PDB entry 8HCA | electron microscopy, 4.35 A resolution (low resolution: residue-level contacts below are approximate; hydrogen-bond / salt-bridge calls are withheld) | chains F and G of the 9 polymer chains in the assembly

Chain F:
Molecule: Heavy chain of YB13-292 Fab
From: Homo sapiens
Notes: antibody fragment or engineered binder
Chain sequence (238 residues; row label = number of the first residue in the row):
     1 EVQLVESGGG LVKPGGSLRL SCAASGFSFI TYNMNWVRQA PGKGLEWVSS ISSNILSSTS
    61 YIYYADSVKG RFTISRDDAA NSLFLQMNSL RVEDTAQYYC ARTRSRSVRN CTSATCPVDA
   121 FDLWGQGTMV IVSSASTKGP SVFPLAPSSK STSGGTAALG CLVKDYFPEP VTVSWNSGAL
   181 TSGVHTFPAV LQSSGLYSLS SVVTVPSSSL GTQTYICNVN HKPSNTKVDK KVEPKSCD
Disordered / not traced: 1-2, 235-238
Disulfides: Cys22-Cys100, Cys111-Cys116, Cys161-Cys217

Chain G:
Molecule: Light chain of YB13-292 Fab
From: Homo sapiens
Notes: antibody fragment or engineered binder
Chain sequence (219 residues; row label = number of the first residue in the row):
     1 DIVLTQSPLS LPVTPGEPAS ISCRSSQSLL RSNGYNYLDW YLQKPGQSPH LLIYLGSNRA
    61 SGVPDRFSGS GSGTDFTLKI SRVEAEDVGV YYCMQALQTP YTFGQGTNLE IKRTVAAPSV
   121 FIFPPSDEQL KSGTASVVCL LNNFYPREAK VQWKVDNALQ SGNSQESVTE QDSKDSTYSL
   181 SSTLTLSKAD YEKHKVYACE VTHQGLSSPV TKSFNRGEC
Disulfides: Cys23-Cys93, Cys139-Cys199

Chain F / chain G interface:
Residue-residue contacts (68):
  Asn35(F) - Tyr101(G)
  Val37(F) - Tyr101(G)
  Gln39(F) - Gln43(G)
  Lys43(F) - Gln105(G)
  Lys43(F) - Gly106(G)
  Lys43(F) - Thr107(G)
  Gly44(F) - Gly104(G)
  Leu45(F) - Gln43(G)
  Leu45(F) - Phe103(G)
  Glu46(F) - Phe103(G)
  Trp47(F) - Thr99(G)
  Trp47(F) - Pro100(G)
  Trp47(F) - Tyr101(G)
  Trp47(F) - Phe103(G)
  Tyr63(F) - Thr99(G)
  Tyr99(F) - Pro49(G)
  Arg104(F) - Tyr54(G)
  Thr115(F) - Leu97(G)
  Cys116(F) - Leu97(G)
  Pro117(F) - Ala96(G)
  Val118(F) - Leu55(G)
  Val118(F) - Ala96(G)
  Asp119(F) - Asp39(G)
  Asp119(F) - Leu55(G)
  Ala120(F) - Tyr41(G)
  Ala120(F) - Leu51(G)
  Phe121(F) - Tyr41(G)
  Phe121(F) - Leu51(G)
  Phe121(F) - Tyr101(G)
  Asp122(F) - Leu51(G)
  Trp124(F) - Tyr41(G)
  Trp124(F) - Ser48(G)
  Trp124(F) - Pro49(G)
  Gln126(F) - Gln47(G)
  Phe143(F) - Ser126(G)
  Phe143(F) - Gln129(G)
  Phe143(F) - Ser132(G)
  Pro144(F) - Glu128(G)
  Leu145(F) - Phe123(G)
  Leu145(F) - Pro124(G)
  Ala146(F) - Phe123(G)
  Lys150(F) - Val120(G)
  Lys150(F) - Phe121(G)
  Lys150(F) - Ile122(G)
  Lys150(F) - Lys212(G)
  Ser151(F) - Phe121(G)
  Thr152(F) - Ser119(G)
  Ala158(F) - Phe121(G)
  Ala158(F) - Phe123(G)
  Leu162(F) - Gln129(G)
  Lys164(F) - Gln129(G)
  Lys164(F) - Ser136(G)
  Phe187(F) - Leu140(G)
  Phe187(F) - Asn142(G)
  Phe187(F) - Thr169(G)
  Phe187(F) - Ser179(G)
  Phe187(F) - Leu180(G)
  Phe187(F) - Ser181(G)
  Pro188(F) - Ser167(G)
  Pro188(F) - Val168(G)
  Pro188(F) - Thr169(G)
  Ala189(F) - Ser167(G)
  Val190(F) - Gln165(G)
  Leu191(F) - Gln165(G)
  Gln192(F) - Gln165(G)
  Gln192(F) - Thr185(G)
  Val202(F) - Leu140(G)
  Lys230(F) - Glu128(G)
Also at the interface, not in a pair above, chain F (44 interface residues in all): Ala65, Asn110, Ala114, Leu159, Ser200
Also at the interface, not in a pair above, chain G (46 interface residues in all): Arg31, Ser32, Gln98, Val138, Glu166

Overview:
44 residues of chain F face 46 of chain G across their interface.
Chain F is Heavy chain of YB13-292 Fab and chain G is Light chain of YB13-292 Fab, both from Homo sapiens; the
structure, SARS-CoV-2 Omicron BA.1 spike trimer (6P) in complex with 3 YB13-292 Fabs (1 RBD up), was
determined by electron microscopy (same publication as 8HC2, 8HC3, 8HC6, 8HC7, 8HC8, 8HC9 and 8HCB).
